PDB entry 3QR6 | X-ray diffraction, 1.78 A resolution | chain A

== Chain A ==
Protein: Chloride intracellular channel protein 1
Source organism: Homo sapiens
UniProtKB: O00299 (CLIC1_HUMAN); residue numbers follow UniProt; this construct covers 1-241
Sequence (241 residues; numbered 1 to 241; the number before each row is that of its first residue):
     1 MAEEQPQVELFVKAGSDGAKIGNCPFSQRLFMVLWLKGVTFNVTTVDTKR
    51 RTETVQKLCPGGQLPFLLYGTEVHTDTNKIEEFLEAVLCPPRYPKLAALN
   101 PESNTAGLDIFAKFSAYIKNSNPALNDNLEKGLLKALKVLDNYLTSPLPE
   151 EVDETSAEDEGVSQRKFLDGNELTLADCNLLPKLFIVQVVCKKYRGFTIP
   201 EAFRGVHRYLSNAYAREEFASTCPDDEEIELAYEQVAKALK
Not modelled in the structure: 1-5
Differences from the reference sequence: engineered mutation Phe185 (His in O00299)
Curated features (UniProtKB/Swiss-Prot):
  - motif: Cys24 to Ser27 (G-site)
  - binding site (glutathione): Cys24, Leu64, Thr77
  - modified residue: Ala2 (N-acetylalanine), Lys13 (N6-acetyllysine), Cys24 (S-glutathionyl cysteine), Lys119 (N6-acetyllysine), Ser121 (Phosphoserine), Lys131 (N6-acetyllysine), Ser156 (Phosphoserine), Ser211 (Phosphoserine), Tyr233 (Phosphotyrosine)
  - mutagenesis: Cys24 (C24A/S: Loss of glutathione-dependent oxidoreductase activity. Reduces channel conductance and abolishes its dependence on membrane redox potential ...), Lys37 (K37A: Decreases glutathione-dependent oxidoreductase activity), Cys59 (C59A: Loss of glutathione-dependent oxidoreductase activity; C59S: Loss of dimerization and of ion transport activity)

== In short ==
Curated annotation (UniProt) lists 3 glutathione-binding residues and 3 mutagenesis sites.
Chain A is Chloride intracellular channel protein 1 (Homo sapiens); the structure, Crystal Structure Analysis
of H185F Mutant of Human CLIC1, was determined by X-ray diffraction (same publication as 3SWL and 3P90).
